Entry 8WV3 (X-ray diffraction, 1.98 A resolution); this record covers chains A and B.

[Chain A (and B)]
Name: ADP-ribose pyrophosphatase
Source organism: Bacillus methanolicus
Notes: chain B of this document is another copy of the same molecule, construct and numbering; everything in this record applies to it too
UniProtKB: I3EA59 (I3EA59_BACMM); residue numbers follow UniProt; this construct covers 1-185
Chain sequence (187 residues; numbered 1 to 187; the number before each row is that of its first residue):
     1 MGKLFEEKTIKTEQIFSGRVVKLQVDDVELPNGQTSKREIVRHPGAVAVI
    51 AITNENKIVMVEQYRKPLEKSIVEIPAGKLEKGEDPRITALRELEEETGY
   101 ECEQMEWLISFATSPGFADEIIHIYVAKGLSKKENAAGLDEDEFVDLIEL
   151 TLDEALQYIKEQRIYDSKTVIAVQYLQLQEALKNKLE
Unresolved in the structure: 1-4, 136-141, 183-187 (chain B: 1, 134-144, 185-187)
Differences from the reference sequence: expression tag (186-187)
From the paper describing this entry:
  - conformationally variable residues (loop rearrangement): Lys132 to Asp146
  - catalytic residues: Arg92, Glu93, Glu97

[Interface between chain A and chain B]
Pairs across the interface - 126 pairs, chain A then chain B:
  Phe5(A) with Tyr64(B), hydrophobic
  Glu6(A) with Tyr64(B); Glu69(B)
  Glu7(A) with Tyr64(B); Lys66(B), hydrogen bond (backbone-side chain)
  Thr9(A) with Lys66(B), hydrogen bond
  Ile15(A) with Phe16(B), hydrophobic
  Phe16(A) with Ile15(B), hydrophobic; Leu23(B), hydrophobic; Val25(B), hydrophobic; Glu39(B)
  Gly18(A) with Glu39(B)
  Arg19(A) with Lys37(B); Arg38(B); Glu39(B), hydrogen bond (backbone-side chain)
  Val20(A) with Glu39(B), hydrogen bond (backbone-side chain)
  Val21(A) with Glu39(B), hydrogen bond (backbone-side chain); Phe117(B), hydrophobic
  Leu23(A) with Phe16(B), hydrophobic; Leu23(B), hydrophobic
  Val25(A) with Phe16(B), hydrophobic
  Asp26(A) with Lys66(B)
  Val28(A) with Lys66(B)
  Arg38(A) with Lys66(B)
  Glu39(A) with Phe16(B); Gly18(B); Arg19(B), hydrogen bond (side chain-backbone); Val20(B), hydrogen bond (side chain-backbone); Val21(B), hydrogen bond (side chain-backbone)
  Ile40(A) with Lys66(B)
  Arg42(A) with Pro67(B)
  His43(A) with Phe117(B)
  Glu62(A) with Leu4(B); Phe5(B)
  Tyr64(A) with Lys3(B), hydrogen bond; Leu4(B); Phe5(B); Glu6(B); Glu7(B)
  Arg65(A) with Pro115(B); Gly116(B)
  Lys66(A) with Glu7(B), hydrogen bond (side chain-backbone); Thr9(B), hydrogen bond; Asp26(B); Val28(B); Arg38(B); Ile40(B)
  Pro67(A) with Arg42(B); Pro115(B); Phe117(B); Ala118(B); Asp119(B)
  Leu68(A) with Ala112(B), hydrophobic; Pro115(B), hydrophobic; Ile121(B), hydrophobic
  Glu69(A) with Lys3(B)
  Lys70(A) with Gly2(B)
  Ser71(A) with Gly2(B), hydrogen bond (backbone-backbone); Lys3(B), hydrogen bond (side chain-backbone); Leu4(B), hydrogen bond (side chain-backbone)
  Ile72(A) with Pro115(B), hydrophobic
  Ile109(A) with Ile159(B), hydrophobic; Val170(B), hydrophobic
  Ser110(A) with Tyr165(B)
  Phe111(A) with Tyr165(B); Ser167(B)
  Ala112(A) with Leu68(B), hydrophobic; Tyr165(B), hydrogen bond (backbone-backbone); Asp166(B); Ser167(B), hydrogen bond (backbone-backbone)
  Thr113(A) with Thr113(B); Ser114(B), hydrogen bond; Ser167(B), hydrogen bond (backbone-side chain)
  Ser114(A) with Thr113(B), hydrogen bond; Ser114(B), hydrogen bond; Glu120(B), hydrogen bond
  Pro115(A) with Arg65(B); Pro67(B); Leu68(B), hydrophobic; Ile72(B), hydrophobic; Asp166(B)
  Gly116(A) with Arg65(B)
  Phe117(A) with Val20(B), hydrophobic; Val21(B), hydrophobic; Val41(B), hydrophobic; His43(B); Pro67(B); Phe117(B), hydrophobic; Glu120(B)
  Ala118(A) with Pro67(B); Leu68(B)
  Asp119(A) with Pro67(B)
  Glu120(A) with Ser114(B), hydrogen bond; Phe117(B)
  Ile121(A) with Tyr165(B)
  Glu143(A) with Phe5(B); Asn32(B)
  Phe144(A) with Phe5(B); Pro31(B), hydrophobic; Asn32(B)
  Val145(A) with Phe5(B)
  Asp146(A) with Phe5(B)
  Ile159(A) with Ile109(B), hydrophobic
  Gln162(A) with Trp107(B)
  Tyr165(A) with Ser110(B); Phe111(B); Ala112(B), hydrogen bond (backbone-backbone); Ile121(B), hydrophobic
  Asp166(A) with Phe111(B); Ala112(B); Pro115(B)
  Ser167(A) with Phe111(B); Ala112(B), hydrogen bond (backbone-backbone); Thr113(B), hydrogen bond (side chain-backbone); Ser167(B), hydrogen bond
  Val170(A) with Ile109(B), hydrophobic; Ile171(B), hydrophobic
  Ile171(A) with Val170(B), hydrophobic; Ile171(B), hydrophobic; Gln174(B), hydrogen bond (backbone-side chain)
  Gln174(A) with Ile171(B), hydrogen bond (side chain-backbone); Gln174(B), hydrogen bond
  Tyr175(A) with Gln174(B)
  Gln177(A) with Leu178(B)
  Leu178(A) with Gln177(B); Leu178(B), hydrophobic
Other interface residues (no listed pair), chain A (62 interface residues in all): Lys8, Val41, Gln63, Trp107, Ala181
Other interface residues (no listed pair), chain B (62 interface residues in all): Lys8, Leu30, Glu74, Gln162, Tyr175, Ala181

[In short]
The chain A/chain B interface involves 62 residues from each chain, with 29 hydrogen bonds. Polar contacts
include Glu7(A)-Lys66(B), Thr9(A)-Lys66(B) and Arg19(A)-Glu39(B). The paper reports catalytic residues
Arg92(A), Glu93(A) and Glu97(A); conformational variability at Lys132(A).
Chain A and chain B are both ADP-ribose pyrophosphatase (Bacillus methanolicus); the structure, NUDIX
hydrolase from Bacillus methanolicus, was determined by X-ray diffraction (same publication as 9JAV, 9JAW,
9JAX and 8ZRL).
